PDB entry 8PR3 | electron microscopy, 3.90 A resolution | chains B and f of the 9 polymer chains in the assembly

== Chain B ==
Protein: C-Jun-amino-terminal kinase-interacting protein 3
From: Homo sapiens
UniProtKB: Q9UPT6 (JIP3_HUMAN); residues 1-560 here = UniProt positions 1-560
Sequence (581 residues; row label = number of the first residue in the row; numbers below 1 keep their minus sign (Ser-6 is residue -6)):
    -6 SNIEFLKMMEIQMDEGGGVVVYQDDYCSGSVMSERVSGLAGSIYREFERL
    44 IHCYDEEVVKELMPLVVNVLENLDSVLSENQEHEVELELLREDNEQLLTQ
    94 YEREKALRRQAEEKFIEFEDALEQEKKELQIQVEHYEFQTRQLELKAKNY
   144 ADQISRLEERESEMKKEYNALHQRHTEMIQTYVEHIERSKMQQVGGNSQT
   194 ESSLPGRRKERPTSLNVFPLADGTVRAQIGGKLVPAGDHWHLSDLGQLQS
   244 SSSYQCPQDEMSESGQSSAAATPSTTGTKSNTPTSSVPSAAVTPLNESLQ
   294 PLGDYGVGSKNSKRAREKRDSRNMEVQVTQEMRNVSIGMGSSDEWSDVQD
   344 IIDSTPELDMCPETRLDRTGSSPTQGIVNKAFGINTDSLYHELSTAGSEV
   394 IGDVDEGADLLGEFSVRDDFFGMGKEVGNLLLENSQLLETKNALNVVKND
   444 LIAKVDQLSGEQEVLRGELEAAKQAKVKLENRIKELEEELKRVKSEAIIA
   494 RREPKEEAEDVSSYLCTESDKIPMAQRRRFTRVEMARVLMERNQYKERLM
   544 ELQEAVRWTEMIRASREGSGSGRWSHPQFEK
Not modelled in the structure: -6 to 23, 129-574
Sequence notes: expression tag (-6 to 0, 561-574)
Reported in the primary citation:
  - mutagenesis - L382A/Y383A/E385A: abolished binding to pointed end
  - disease-associated variants - L444P: abolished binding to Arf6
  - mutagenesis - L444P: unchanged binding to pointed end

== Chain f ==
Protein: Cytoplasmic dynein 1 heavy chain 1
From: Homo sapiens
UniProtKB: Q14204 (DYHC1_HUMAN); residues 1-4646 here = UniProt positions 1-4646
Sequence (4646 residues; numbered 1 to 4646; the number before each row is that of its first residue):
     1 MSEPGGGGGEDGSAGLEVSAVQNVADVSVLQKHLRKLVPLLLEDGGEAPA
    51 ALEAALEEKSALEQMRKFLSDPQVHTVLVERSTLKEDVGDEGEEEKEFIS
   101 YNINIDIHYGVKSNSLAFIKRTPVIDADKPVSSQLRVLTLSEDSPYETLH
   151 SFISNAVAPFFKSYIRESGKADRDGDKMAPSVEKKIAELEMGLLHLQQNI
   201 EIPEISLPIHPMITNVAKQCYERGEKPKVTDFGDKVEDPTFLNQLQSGVN
   251 RWIREIQKVTKLDRDPASGTALQEISFWLNLERALYRIQEKRESPEVLLT
   301 LDILKHGKRFHATVSFDTDTGLKQALETVNDYNPLMKDFPLNDLLSATEL
   351 DKIRQALVAIFTHLRKIRNTKYPIQRALRLVEAISRDLSSQLLKVLGTRK
   401 LMHVAYEEFEKVMVACFEVFQTWDDEYEKLQVLLRDIVKRKREENLKMVW
   451 RINPAHRKLQARLDQMRKFRRQHEQLRAVIVRVLRPQVTAVAQQNQGEVP
   501 EPQDMKVAEVLFDAADANAIEEVNLAYENVKEVDGLDVSKEGTEAWEAAM
   551 KRYDERIDRVETRITARLRDQLGTAKNANEMFRIFSRFNALFVRPHIRGA
   601 IREYQTQLIQRVKDDIESLHDKFKVQYPQSQACKMSHVRDLPPVSGSIIW
   651 AKQIDRQLTAYMKRVEDVLGKGWENHVEGQKLKQDGDSFRMKLNTQEIFD
   701 DWARKVQQRNLGVSGRIFTIESTRVRGRTGNVLKLKVNFLPEIITLSKEV
   751 RNLKWLGFRVPLAIVNKAHQANQLYPFAISLIESVRTYERTCEKVEERNT
   801 ISLLVAGLKKEVQALIAEGIALVWESYKLDPYVQRLAETVFNFQEKVDDL
   851 LIIEEKIDLEVRSLETCMYDHKTFSEILNRVQKAVDDLNLHSYSNLPIWV
   901 NKLDMEIERILGVRLQAGLRAWTQVLLGQAEDKAEVDMDTDAPQVSHKPG
   951 GEPKIKNVVHELRITNQVIYLNPPIEECRYKLYQEMFAWKMVVLSLPRIQ
  1001 SQRYQVGVHYELTEEEKFYRNALTRMPDGPVALEESYSAVMGIVSEVEQY
  1051 VKVWLQYQCLWDMQAENIYNRLGEDLNKWQALLVQIRKARGTFDNAETKK
  1101 EFGPVVIDYGKVQSKVNLKYDSWHKEVLSKFGQMLGSNMTEFHSQISKSR
  1151 QELEQHSVDTASTSDAVTFITYVQSLKRKIKQFEKQVELYRNGQRLLEKQ
  1201 RFQFPPSWLYIDNIEGEWGAFNDIMRRKDSAIQQQVANLQMKIVQEDRAV
  1251 ESRTTDLLTDWEKTKPVTGNLRPEEALQALTIYEGKFGRLKDDREKCAKA
  1301 KEALELTDTGLLSGSEERVQVALEELQDLKGVWSELSKVWEQIDQMKEQP
  1351 WVSVQPRKLRQNLDALLNQLKSFPARLRQYASYEFVQRLLKGYMKINMLV
  1401 IELKSEALKDRHWKQLMKRLHVNWVVSELTLGQIWDVDLQKNEAIVKDVL
  1451 LVAQGEMALEEFLKQIREVWNTYELDLVNYQNKCRLIRGWDDLFNKVKEH
  1501 INSVSAMKLSPYYKVFEEDALSWEDKLNRIMALFDVWIDVQRRWVYLEGI
  1551 FTGSADIKHLLPVETQEFQSISTEFLALMKKVSKSPLVMDVLNIQGVQRS
  1601 LERLADLLGEIQKALGEYLERERSSFPRFYFVGDEDLLEIIGNSKNVAKL
  1651 QKHFKKMFAGVSSIILNEDNSVVLGISSREGEEVMFKTPVSITEHPKINE
  1701 WLTLVEKEMRVTLAKLLAESVTEVEIFGKATSIDPNTYITWIDKYQAQLV
  1751 VLSAQIAWSENVETALSSMGGGGDAAPLHSVLSNVEVTLNVLADSVLMEQ
  1801 PPLRRRKLEHLITELVHQRDVTRSLIKSKIDNAKSFEWLSQMRFYFDPKQ
  1851 TDVLQQLSIQMANAKFNYGFEYLGVQDKLVQTPLTDRCYLTMTQALEARL
  1901 GGSPFGPAGTGKTESVKALGHQLGRFVLVFNCDETFDFQAMGRIFVGLCQ
  1951 VGAWGCFDEFNRLEERMLSAVSQQVQCIQEALREHSNPNYDKTSAPITCE
  2001 LLNKQVKVSPDMAIFITMNPGYAGRSNLPDNLKKLFRSLAMTKPDRQLIA
  2051 QVMLYSQGFRTAEVLANKIVPFFKLCDEQLSSQSHYDFGLRALKSVLVSA
  2101 GNVKRERIQKIKREKEERGEAVDEGEIAENLPEQEILIQSVCETMVPKLV
  2151 AEDIPLLFSLLSDVFPGVQYHRGEMTALREELKKVCQEMYLTYGDGEEVG
  2201 GMWVEKVLQLYQITQINHGLMMVGPSGSGKSMAWRVLLKALERLEGVEGV
  2251 AHIIDPKAISKDHLYGTLDPNTREWTDGLFTHVLRKIIDSVRGELQKRQW
  2301 IVFDGDVDPEWVENLNSVLDDNKLLTLPNGERLSLPPNVRIMFEVQDLKY
  2351 ATLATVSRCGMVWFSEDVLSTDMIFNNFLARLRSIPLDEGEDEAQRRRKG
  2401 KEDEGEEAASPMLQIQRDAATIMQPYFTSNGLVTKALEHAFQLEHIMDLT
  2451 RLRCLGSLFSMLHQACRNVAQYNANHPDFPMQIEQLERYIQRYLVYAILW
  2501 SLSGDSRLKMRAELGEYIRRITTVPLPTAPNIPIIDYEVSISGEWSPWQA
  2551 KVPQIEVETHKVAAPDVVVPTLDTVRHEALLYTWLAEHKPLVLCGPPGSG
  2601 KTMTLFSALRALPDMEVVGLNFSSATTPELLLKTFDHYCEYRRTPNGVVL
  2651 APVQLGKWLVLFCDEINLPDMDKYGTQRVISFIRQMVEHGGFYRTSDQTW
  2701 VKLERIQFVGACNPPTDPGRKPLSHRFLRHVPVVYVDYPGPASLTQIYGT
  2751 FNRAMLRLIPSLRTYAEPLTAAMVEFYTMSQERFTQDTQPHYIYSPREMT
  2801 RWVRGIFEALRPLETLPVEGLIRIWAHEALRLFQDRLVEDEERRWTDENI
  2851 DTVALKHFPNIDREKAMSRPILYSNWLSKDYIPVDQEELRDYVKARLKVF
  2901 YEEELDVPLVLFNEVLDHVLRIDRIFRQPQGHLLLIGVSGAGKTTLSRFV
  2951 AWMNGLSVYQIKVHRKYTGEDFDEDLRTVLRRSGCKNEKIAFIMDESNVL
  3001 DSGFLERMNTLLANGEVPGLFEGDEYATLMTQCKEGAQKEGLMLDSHEEL
  3051 YKWFTSQVIRNLHVVFTMNPSSEGLKDRAATSPALFNRCVLNWFGDWSTE
  3101 ALYQVGKEFTSKMDLEKPNYIVPDYMPVVYDKLPQPPSHREAIVNSCVFV
  3151 HQTLHQANARLAKRGGRTMAITPRHYLDFINHYANLFHEKRSELEEQQMH
  3201 LNVGLRKIKETVDQVEELRRDLRIKSQELEVKNAAANDKLKKMVKDQQEA
  3251 EKKKVMSQEIQEQLHKQQEVIADKQMSVKEDLDKVEPAVIEAQNAVKSIK
  3301 KQHLVEVRSMANPPAAVKLALESICLLLGESTTDWKQIRSIIMRENFIPT
  3351 IVNFSAEEISDAIREKMKKNYMSNPSYNYEIVNRASLACGPMVKWAIAQL
  3401 NYADMLKRVEPLRNELQKLEDDAKDNQQKANEVEQMIRDLEASIARYKEE
  3451 YAVLISEAQAIKADLAAVEAKVNRSTALLKSLSAERERWEKTSETFKNQM
  3501 STIAGDCLLSAAFIAYAGYFDQQMRQNLFTTWSHHLQQANIQFRTDIART
  3551 EYLSNADERLRWQASSLPADDLCTENAIMLKRFNRYPLIIDPSGQATEFI
  3601 MNEYKDRKITRTSFLDDAFRKNLESALRFGNPLLVQDVESYDPVLNPVLN
  3651 REVRRTGGRVLITLGDQDIDLSPSFVIFLSTRDPTVEFPPDLCSRVTFVN
  3701 FTVTRSSLQSQCLNEVLKAERPDVDEKRSDLLKLQGEFQLRLRQLEKSLL
  3751 QALNEVKGRILDDDTIITTLENLKREAAEVTRKVEETDIVMQEVETVSQQ
  3801 YLPLSTACSSIYFTMESLKQIHFLYQYSLQFFLDIYHNVLYENPNLKGVT
  3851 DHTQRLSIITKDLFQVAFNRVARGMLHQDHITFAMLLARIKLKGTVGEPT
  3901 YDAEFQHFLRGNEIVLSAGSTPRIQGLTVEQAEAVVRLSCLPAFKDLIAK
  3951 VQADEQFGIWLDSSSPEQTVPYLWSEETPATPIGQAIHRLLLIQAFRPDR
  4001 LLAMAHMFVSTNLGESFMSIMEQPLDLTHIVGTEVKPNTPVLMCSVPGYD
  4051 ASGHVEDLAAEQNTQITSIAIGSAEGFNQADKAINTAVKSGRWVMLKNVH
  4101 LAPGWLMQLEKKLHSLQPHACFRLFLTMEINPKVPVNLLRAGRIFVFEPP
  4151 PGVKANMLRTFSSIPVSRICKSPNERARLYFLLAWFHAIIQERLRYAPLG
  4201 WSKKYEFGESDLRSACDTVDTWLDDTAKGRQNISPDKIPWSALKTLMAQS
  4251 IYGGRVDNEFDQRLLNTFLERLFTTRSFDSEFKLACKVDGHKDIQMPDGI
  4301 RREEFVQWVELLPDTQTPSWLGLPNNAERVLLTTQGVDMISKMLKMQMLE
  4351 DEDDLAYAETEKKTRTDSTSDGRPAWMRTLHTTASNWLHLIPQTLSHLKR
  4401 TVENIKDPLFRFFEREVKMGAKLLQDVRQDLADVVQVCEGKKKQTNYLRT
  4451 LINELVKGILPRSWSHYTVPAGMTVIQWVSDFSERIKQLQNISLAAASGG
  4501 AKELKNIHVCLGGLFVPEAYITATRQYVAQANSWSLEELCLEVNVTTSQG
  4551 ATLDACSFGVTGLKLQGATCNNNKLSLSNAISTALPLTQLRWVKQTNTEK
  4601 KASVVTLPVYLNFTRADLIFTVDFEIATKEDPRSFYERGVAVLCTE
Not modelled in the structure: 1-559, 924-984, 1041-4646
Sequence notes: engineered mutation Glu1567 (Arg in Q14204), Glu1610 (Lys in Q14204)
Swiss-Prot annotation at these positions:
  - binding site (ATP): Gly1906 to Thr1913, Gly2224 to Ser2231, Gly2595 to Thr2602, Gly2937 to Thr2944
  - modified residue: Ser2 (N-acetylserine), Ser70 (Phosphoserine), Lys1125 (N6-acetyllysine), Ser1230 (Phosphoserine), Lys3480 (N6-acetyllysine), Ser4162 (Phosphoserine), Lys4283 (N6-acetyllysine), Thr4366 (Phosphothreonine), Ser4368 (Phosphoserine)
  - natural variant: Glu94 (E94K: Found in a patient with spinal muscular atrophy; uncertain significance), Lys129 (K129I: In CDCBM13), Arg264 (R264L: In SMALED1), His306 (H306R: In CMT2O and SMALED1), Ile584 (I584L: In SMALED1), Arg598 (R598C: In CMT2O and SMALED1), Thr659 to Met662 (deletion: In CDCBM13), Lys671 (K671E: In SMALED1), Pro776 (P776L: In SMALED1), Tyr970 (Y970C: In SMALED1), Gly1132 (G1132E: In SMALED1), Gln1194 (Q1194R: In CMT2O), 8 further natural variant entries in UniProt

== How chain B and chain f interact ==
Pairs across the interface (9):
  Tyr94(B) - Tyr827(f)  hydrophobic
  Arg101(B) - Gln773(f)
  Glu105(B) - His769(f)  salt bridge
  Glu106(B) - Asn766(f)  hydrogen bond
  Ile109(B) - Asn766(f)
  Glu110(B) - Leu762(f)
  Asp113(B) - Arg759(f)  salt bridge
  Asp113(B) - Leu762(f)
  Gln117(B) - Arg759(f)  hydrogen bond

== Overview ==
8 residues of chain B face 6 of chain f across their interface, with 2 hydrogen bonds and 2 salt bridges.
Polar contacts include Glu105(B)-His769(f), Asp113(B)-Arg759(f) and Glu106(B)-Asn766(f). From UniProt: 32
ATP-binding residues on chain f. From the paper: L382A/Y383A/E385A of chain B abolish binding to pointed end;
L444P of chain B abolishes binding to Arf6.
Here chain B is C-Jun-amino-terminal kinase-interacting protein 3 and chain f is Cytoplasmic dynein 1 heavy
chain 1, both from Homo sapiens. Entry 8PR3 (Cytoplasmic dynein-1 heavy chain bound to JIP3-RH1) was
determined by electron microscopy (same publication as 8PQW, 8PQY, 8PQZ, 8PR0, 8PR1, 8PR2 and 8PR4).
